Entry 5ZIS (X-ray diffraction, 3.10 A resolution); this record covers chains B and D of the 4 polymer chains in the assembly.

Chain B (and D):
Molecule: Bifunctional cytochrome P450/NADPH--P450 reductase
Organism: Bacillus megaterium (strain ATCC 14581 / DSM 32 / JCM 2506 / NBRC 15308 / NCIMB 9376 / NCTC 10342 / VKM B-512)
Notes: EC 1.14.14.1, 1.6.2.4; chain D of this document is another copy of the same molecule, construct and numbering; everything in this record applies to it too
UniProt: P14779 (CPXB_BACMB); residues 1-455 here correspond to UniProt positions 2-456 (UniProt number = residue number + 1)
Chain sequence (455 residues; row label = number of the first residue in the row):
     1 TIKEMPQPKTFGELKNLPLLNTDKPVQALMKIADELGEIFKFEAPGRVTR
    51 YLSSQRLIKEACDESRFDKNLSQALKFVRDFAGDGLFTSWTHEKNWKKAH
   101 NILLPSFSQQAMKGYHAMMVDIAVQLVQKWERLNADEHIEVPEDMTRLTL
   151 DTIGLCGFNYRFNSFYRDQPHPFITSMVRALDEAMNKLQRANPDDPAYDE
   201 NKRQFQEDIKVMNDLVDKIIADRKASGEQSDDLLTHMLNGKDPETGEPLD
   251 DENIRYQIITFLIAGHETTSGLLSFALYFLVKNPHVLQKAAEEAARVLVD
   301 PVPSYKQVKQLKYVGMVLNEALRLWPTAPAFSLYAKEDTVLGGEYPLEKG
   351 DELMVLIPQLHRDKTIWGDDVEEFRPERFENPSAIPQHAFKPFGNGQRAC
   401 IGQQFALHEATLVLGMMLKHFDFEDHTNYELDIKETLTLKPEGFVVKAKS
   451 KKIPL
Not modelled in the structure: 1-5, 455 (chain D: 1-4)
Bound ions: manganese protoporphyrin IX Mn near Cys400 (its only coordinating residue here)
Residues lining bound ligands: manganese protoporphyrin IX (MNH): Lys69, Leu86, Phe87, Trp96, His100, Phe107, Ile153, Thr260, Phe261, Ala264, Gly265, Thr268, Thr269, Leu272, Leu322, Thr327, Ala328, Phe331, Leu333, Pro392, Phe393, Gly394, Asn395, Arg398, Ala399, Cys400, Ile401, Gly402, Phe405, Ala406
Swiss-Prot annotation at these positions:
  - binding site ((9Z)-hexadecenoate): Tyr51
  - binding site (heme): Cys400
  - site: Thr268 (Important for catalytic activity)

Chain B / chain D interface:
Residue-residue contacts (16):
  Lys76(B) with Glu200(D)
  Trp90(B) with Ala197(D), hydrogen bond (side chain-backbone)
  His92(B) with Arg190(D)
  Lys94(B) with Asn21(D); Asp23(D), salt bridge
  Lys98(B) with Thr22(D)
  Glu244(B) with Phe11(D)
  Glu247(B) with Thr22(D)
  Asp251(B) with Asp432(D), hydrogen bond (backbone-side chain); Glu442(D)
  Glu252(B) with Lys434(D), salt bridge; Glu442(D), hydrogen bond (backbone-side chain)
  Tyr334(B) with Ala197(D)
  Lys349(B) with Asp194(D), salt bridge; Pro196(D)
  Gly350(B) with Pro196(D)
Interface residues without a listed pair, chain B (16 interface residues in all): Asn70, Glu93, Lys224, Asp250
Interface residues without a listed pair, chain D (20 interface residues in all): Lys24, Ala28, Lys31, Met185, Asn186, Asn192, Asp195, Thr427

Overview:
16 residues of chain B face 20 of chain D across their interface, with 3 hydrogen bonds and 3 salt bridges.
Among the polar pairs are Lys94(B)-Asp23(D), Glu252(B)-Lys434(D) and Lys349(B)-Asp194(D). Chain B binds
manganese protoporphyrin IX.
Chain B and chain D are both Bifunctional cytochrome P450/NADPH--P450 reductase (Bacillus megaterium (strain
ATCC 14581 / DSM 32 / JCM 2506 / NBRC 15308 / NCIMB 9376 / NCTC 10342 / VKM B-512)); the structure, Crystal
structure of Mn-ProtoporphyrinIX-reconstituted P450BM3, was determined by X-ray diffraction (same publication
as 5ZLH).
